PDB entry 5B1W | X-ray diffraction, 3.05 A resolution | chain A

Chain A:
Name: C-type lectin domain family 4 member A
Source organism: Homo sapiens
Reference sequence: Q9UMR7 (CLC4A_HUMAN); residues 106-237 here = UniProt positions 106-237
Sequence (134 residues; numbered 104 to 237; the number before each row is that of its first residue):
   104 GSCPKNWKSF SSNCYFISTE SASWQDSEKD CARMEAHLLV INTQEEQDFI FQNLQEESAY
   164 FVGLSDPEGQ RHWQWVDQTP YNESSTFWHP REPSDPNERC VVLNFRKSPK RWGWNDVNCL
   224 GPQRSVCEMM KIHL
Unresolved in the structure: 104, 235-237
Sequence notes: expression tag (104-105)
Disulfides: Cys106-Cys117, Cys134-Cys230, Cys203-Cys222
Bound ions: Ca2+ site 1: Val143, Asn145, Glu149, Glu231; Ca2+ site 2: Glu195, Ser197, Glu201, Asn218, Asp219

In short:
The Ca2+ site 1 is built by Val143, Asn145, Glu149 and Glu231. Glu195, Ser197, Glu201, Asn218 and Asp219
coordinate Ca2+ site 2.
Chain A is C-type lectin domain family 4 member A (Homo sapiens); the structure, Crystal structure of human
dendritic cell inhibitory receptor (DCIR) C-type lectin domain in ligand-free form, was determined by X-ray
diffraction together with 5B1X from the same study.
